PDB entry 8C41 | X-ray diffraction, 2.39 A resolution | chains A and F of the 6 polymer chains in the assembly

== Chain A ==
Molecule: Fused ParE30ParC55 CLEAVAGE COMPLEX of the TOPOISOMERASE IV
Organism: Streptococcus pneumoniae
Notes: EC 5.99.1.-; engineered mutation(s): Insertion of His at postion 648
Chain sequence (742 residues; each row starts with the number of its first residue; note: 352 numbers in that range are skipped by the numbering (no residue carries them; nothing is unmodelled there)):
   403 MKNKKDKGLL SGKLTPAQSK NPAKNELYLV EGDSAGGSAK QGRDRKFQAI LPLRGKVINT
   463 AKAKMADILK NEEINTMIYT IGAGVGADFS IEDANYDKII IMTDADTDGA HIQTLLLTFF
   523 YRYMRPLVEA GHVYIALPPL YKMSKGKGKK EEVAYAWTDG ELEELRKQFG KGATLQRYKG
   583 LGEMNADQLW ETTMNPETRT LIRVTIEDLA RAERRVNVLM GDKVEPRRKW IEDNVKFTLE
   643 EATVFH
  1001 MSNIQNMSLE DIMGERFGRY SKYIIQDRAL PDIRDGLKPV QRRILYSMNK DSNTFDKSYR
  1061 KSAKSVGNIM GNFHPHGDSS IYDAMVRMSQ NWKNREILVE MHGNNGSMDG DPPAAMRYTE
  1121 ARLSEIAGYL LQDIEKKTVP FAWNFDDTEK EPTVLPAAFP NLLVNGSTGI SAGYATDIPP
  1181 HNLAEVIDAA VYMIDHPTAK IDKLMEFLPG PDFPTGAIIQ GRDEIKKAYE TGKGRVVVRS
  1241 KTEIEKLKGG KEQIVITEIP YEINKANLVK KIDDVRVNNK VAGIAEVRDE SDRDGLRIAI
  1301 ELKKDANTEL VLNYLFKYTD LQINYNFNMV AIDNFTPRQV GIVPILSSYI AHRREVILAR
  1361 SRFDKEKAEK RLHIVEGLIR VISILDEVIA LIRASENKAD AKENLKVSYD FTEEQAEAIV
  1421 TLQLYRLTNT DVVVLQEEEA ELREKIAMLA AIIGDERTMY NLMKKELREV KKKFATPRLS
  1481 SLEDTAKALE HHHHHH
Disordered / not traced: 403-414, 1487-1496
Bound ions: Mg2+ site 1: Asp506, Asp508; Mg2+ site 2: Phe1316, Lys1317, Thr1319, Gln1322
Ligand contacts: delafloxacin (TE9): Gly434, Asp435, Leu455, Arg456, Gly457, Ser1079

== Chain F ==
Molecule: 11-nt DNA strand
Sequence (11 nucleotides; numbered 1 to 11; the number before each row is that of its first residue):
     1 AGTCATTCAT G

== Chain A / chain F interface ==
Pairs across the interface (35; chain A residue first):
  Arg456(A) - DA5(F)  base contact
  Lys458(A) - DT6(F)  sugar contact
  Lys458(A) - DT7(F)  sugar contact
  Val459(A) - DT6(F)  phosphate contact
  Val459(A) - DT7(F)  sugar contact
  Ile460(A) - DT6(F)  phosphate contact
  Ile460(A) - DT7(F)  phosphate contact
  Asn461(A) - DT7(F)  hydrogen bond to the phosphate
  Asn461(A) - DC8(F)  hydrogen bond to the phosphate
  Lys464(A) - DC8(F)  salt bridge to the phosphate
  Lys464(A) - DA9(F)  salt bridge to the phosphate
  Lys472(A) - DT6(F)  salt bridge to the phosphate
  Asn473(A) - DT6(F)  sugar contact
  His513(A) - DT7(F)  hydrogen bond to the phosphate
  His513(A) - DC8(F)  salt bridge to the phosphate
  Val626(A) - DA9(F)  phosphate contact
  Val626(A) - DT10(F)  phosphate contact
  Glu627(A) - DT10(F)  phosphate contact
  Arg629(A) - DA9(F)  salt bridge to the phosphate
  Arg630(A) - DT10(F)  salt bridge to the phosphate
  Phe1017(A) - DC8(F)  phosphate contact
  Tyr1118(A) - DA1(F)  hydrogen bond to the phosphate
  Ile1170(A) - DC8(F)  base contact
  Ile1170(A) - DA9(F)  sugar contact
  Ser1171(A) - DC8(F)  phosphate contact
  Ser1171(A) - DA9(F)  sugar contact
  Ala1172(A) - DC8(F)  phosphate contact
  Ala1172(A) - DA9(F)  phosphate contact
  Gly1173(A) - DC8(F)  phosphate contact
  Gly1173(A) - DA9(F)  hydrogen bond to the phosphate
  Tyr1174(A) - DA9(F)  sugar contact
  Ala1175(A) - DA9(F)  sugar contact
  Arg1235(A) - DG11(F)  hydrogen bond to the phosphate
  Asn1326(A) - DG11(F)  sugar contact
  Asn1328(A) - DT10(F)  sugar contact
Interface residues without a listed pair, chain A (32 interface residues in all): Leu517, Met622, Tyr1020, Pro1112, Pro1113, Ala1115, Arg1117, Lys1233
Interface residues without a listed pair, chain F (10 interface residues in all): DG2, DT3

== In short ==
Chain A and chain F form an interface of 32 and 10 residues respectively; the contacts include 6 hydrogen
bonds and 6 salt bridges. Polar pairs include Asn461(A)-DT7(F), Asn461(A)-DC8(F) and His513(A)-DT7(F). Chain A
binds delafloxacin. Asp506(A) and Asp508(A) form the Mg2+ site 1.
Chain A is Fused ParE30ParC55 CLEAVAGE COMPLEX of the TOPOISOMERASE IV (Streptococcus pneumoniae) and chain F
is an 11-nt DNA strand; the structure, High resolution structure of the Streptococcus pneumoniae topoisomerase
IV-DNA complex with the novel fluoroquinolone Delafloxacin, was determined by X-ray diffraction, deposited
together with 8QMB and 8QMC.
